PDB entry 8CGI | electron microscopy, 1.89 A resolution | chains J and N of the 9 polymer chains in the assembly

Chain J:
Molecule: Small ribosomal subunit protein uS10
From: Escherichia coli BW25113
UniProt: P0A7R5 (RS10_ECOLI); residues 1-103 here = UniProt positions 1-103
Chain sequence (103 residues; each row starts with the number of its first residue):
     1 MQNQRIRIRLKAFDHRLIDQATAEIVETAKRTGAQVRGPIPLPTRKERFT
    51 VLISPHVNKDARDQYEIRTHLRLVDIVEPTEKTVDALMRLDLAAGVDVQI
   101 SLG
Disordered / not traced: 1-4, 103

Chain N:
Molecule: Small ribosomal subunit protein uS14
From: Escherichia coli BW25113
UniProt: P0AG59 (RS14_ECOLI); residues 1-101 here = UniProt positions 1-101
Chain sequence (101 residues; each row starts with the number of its first residue):
     1 MAKQSMKAREVKRVALADKYFAKRAELKAIISDVNASDEDRWNAVLKLQT
    51 LPRDSSPSRQRNRCRQTGRPHGFLRKFGLSRIKVREAAMRGEIPGLKKAS
   101 W
Disordered / not traced: 1

Chain J / chain N interface:
Contacting residue pairs (29):
  Phe13(J) with Pro94(N); Gly95(N)
  Glu47(J) with Lys76(N), salt bridge
  Arg48(J) with Trp101(N)
  Phe49(J) with Phe77(N), hydrophobic; Leu96(N), hydrophobic
  Val51(J) with Leu74(N), hydrophobic; Arg81(N)
  Leu52(J) with Arg81(N), hydrogen bond (backbone-side chain)
  Ile53(J) with Arg85(N)
  Ser54(J) with Arg81(N), hydrogen bond (backbone-side chain)
  Pro55(J) with Arg81(N), hydrogen bond (backbone-side chain)
  Asp63(J) with Arg85(N), salt bridge; Lys98(N), salt bridge
  Gln64(J) with Lys98(N); Ala99(N), hydrogen bond (backbone-backbone); Trp101(N)
  Tyr65(J) with Arg85(N); Met89(N), hydrophobic; Leu96(N), hydrophobic; Lys97(N); Lys98(N); Ala99(N)
  Glu66(J) with Gly95(N); Leu96(N); Lys97(N), hydrogen bond (backbone-backbone); Ala99(N)
  Ile67(J) with Gly95(N); Leu96(N), hydrophobic
Interface residues without a listed pair, chain J (15 interface residues in all): Arg68
Interface residues without a listed pair, chain N (16 interface residues in all): Arg69, Ile82, Ala88

In short:
Chain J and chain N form an interface of 15 and 16 residues respectively; the contacts include 5 hydrogen
bonds and 3 salt bridges. Polar contacts include Glu47(J)-Lys76(N), Asp63(J)-Arg85(N) and Asp63(J)-Lys98(N).
Here chain J is Small ribosomal subunit protein uS10 and chain N is Small ribosomal subunit protein uS14, both
from Escherichia coli BW25113. Entry 8CGI (Pentacycline TP038 bound to the 30S head) was determined by
electron microscopy (same publication as 8CA7, 8CAI, 8CEP, 8CF1, 8CF8, 8CGJ, 8CGR and 8CGU).
